Entry 4ZDJ (X-ray diffraction, 1.99 A resolution); this record covers chain A.

[Chain A]
Name: CTP synthase
From: Mycobacterium tuberculosis (strain ATCC 25618 / H37Rv)
Notes: EC 6.3.4.2
Reference sequence: P9WHK7 (PYRG_MYCTU); residue numbers follow UniProt; this construct covers 1-586
Sequence (587 residues; each row starts with the number of its first residue; numbering starts at 0):
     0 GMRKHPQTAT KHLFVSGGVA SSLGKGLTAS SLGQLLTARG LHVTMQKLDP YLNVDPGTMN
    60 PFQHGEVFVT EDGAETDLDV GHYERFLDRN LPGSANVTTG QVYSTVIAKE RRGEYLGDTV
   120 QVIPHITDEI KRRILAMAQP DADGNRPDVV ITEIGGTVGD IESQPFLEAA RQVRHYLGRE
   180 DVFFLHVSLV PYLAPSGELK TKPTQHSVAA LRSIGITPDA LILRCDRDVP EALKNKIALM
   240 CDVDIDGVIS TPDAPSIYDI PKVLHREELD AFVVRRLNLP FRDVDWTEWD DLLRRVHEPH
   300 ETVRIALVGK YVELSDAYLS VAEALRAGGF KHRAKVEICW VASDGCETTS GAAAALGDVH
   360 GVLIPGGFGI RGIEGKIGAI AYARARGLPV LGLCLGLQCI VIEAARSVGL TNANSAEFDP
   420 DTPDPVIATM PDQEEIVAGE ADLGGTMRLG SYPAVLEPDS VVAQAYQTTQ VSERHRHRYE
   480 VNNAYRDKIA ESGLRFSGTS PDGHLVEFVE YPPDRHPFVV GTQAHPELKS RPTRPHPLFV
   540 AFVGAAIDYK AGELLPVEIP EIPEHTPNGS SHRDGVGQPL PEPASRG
Not modelled in the structure: 0-4, 430-442, 553-586
Sequence notes: expression tag (0)
Ligand contacts:
  - UTP (uridine 5'-triphosphate), molecule 1: S20, Q120, V121, I122, T156, D159, I160, E161, L198, K199, T200, K201, Q204, K235, M239
  - UTP, molecule 2: S20, S21, L22, G23, K24, G25, L26, T27, E152, P194, R223, T250, P251, D252, A253, I256, I259
Reported in the primary citation:
  - mutagenesis - V186G: decreased catalytic activity
  - mutagenesis - V186G (10-fold): decreased binding to ATP
  - mutagenesis - V186G: increased growth in response to 7904688

[Summary]
Chain A binds UTP. The paper reports that V186G reduces catalytic activity; V186G reduces binding to ATP.
Chain A is CTP synthase (Mycobacterium tuberculosis (strain ATCC 25618 / H37Rv)); the structure, Crystal
structure of the M. tuberculosis CTP synthase PyrG in complex with two UTP molecules, was determined by X-ray
diffraction together with 4ZDI from the same study.
